Entry 6HW5 (X-ray diffraction, 2.90 A resolution); this record covers chains O and P of the 28 polymer chains in the assembly.

[Chain O]
Name: Proteasome subunit alpha type-2
Organism: Saccharomyces cerevisiae (strain ATCC 204508 / S288c)
Notes: EC 3.4.25.1
Reference sequence: P23639 (PSA2_YEAST); numbering as in UniProt (aligned over 1-250)
Amino-acid sequence (250 residues; numbered 1 to 250; the number before each row is that of its first residue):
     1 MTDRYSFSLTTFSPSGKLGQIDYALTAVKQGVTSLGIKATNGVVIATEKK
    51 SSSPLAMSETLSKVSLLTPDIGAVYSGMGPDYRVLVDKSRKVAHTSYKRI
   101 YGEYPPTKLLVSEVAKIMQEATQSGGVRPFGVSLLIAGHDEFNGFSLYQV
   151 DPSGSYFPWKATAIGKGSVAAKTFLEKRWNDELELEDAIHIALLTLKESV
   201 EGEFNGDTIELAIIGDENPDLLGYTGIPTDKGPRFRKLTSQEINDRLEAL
Curated features (UniProtKB/Swiss-Prot):
  - cross-link: Lys108 (Glycyl lysine isopeptide (Lys-Gly) (interchain with G-Cter in ubiquitin))

[Chain P]
Name: Proteasome subunit alpha type-3
Organism: Saccharomyces cerevisiae (strain ATCC 204508 / S288c)
Notes: EC 3.4.25.1
Reference sequence: P23638 (PSA3_YEAST); residues 0-257 here correspond to UniProt positions 1-258 (UniProt number = residue number + 1)
Amino-acid sequence (258 residues; each row starts with the number of its first residue; numbering starts at 0):
     0 MGSRRYDSRTTIFSPEGRLYQVEYALESISHAGTAIGIMASDGIVLAAER
    50 KVTSTLLEQDTSTEKLYKLNDKIAVAVAGLTADAEILINTARIHAQNYLK
   100 TYNEDIPVEILVRRLSDIKQGYTQHGGLRPFGVSFIYAGYDDRYGYQLYT
   150 SNPSGNYTGWKAISVGANTSAAQTLLQMDYKDDMKVDDAIELALKTLSKT
   200 TDSSALTYDRLEFATIRKGANDGEVYQKIFKPQEIKDILVKTGITKKDED
   250 EEADEDMK
Not modelled in the structure: 0, 245-257
Curated features (UniProtKB/Swiss-Prot):
  - cross-link (Glycyl lysine isopeptide (Lys-Gly)): Lys99 (interchain with G-Cter in ubiquitin), Lys198 (interchain with G-Cter in ubiquitin), Lys230 (interchain with G-Cter in ubiquitin)

[Chain O / chain P interface]
Pairs across the interface (67):
  Arg4(O) with Ser2(P), hydrogen bond (backbone-side chain)
  Tyr5(O) with Ser2(P); Tyr5(P)
  Ser6(O) with Gly125(P); Leu127(P)
  Phe7(O) with Ser2(P); Tyr5(P); Asp6(P); Gly126(P)
  Ser8(O) with Gly126(P), hydrogen bond (backbone-backbone); Leu127(P); Arg128(P), hydrogen bond (side chain-backbone)
  Thr10(O) with Arg128(P)
  Thr11(O) with Ser7(P); Thr9(P); Gln20(P)
  Phe12(O) with Gln20(P), hydrogen bond (backbone-side chain); Tyr23(P); Ala24(P), hydrophobic; Arg128(P); Pro129(P); Gly131(P)
  Ser13(O) with Tyr23(P)
  Pro14(O) with Tyr23(P), hydrophobic; Glu26(P)
  Ser15(O) with Glu26(P)
  Gly16(O) with Tyr23(P); Glu26(P); Ser27(P), hydrogen bond (backbone-side chain)
  Leu18(O) with Leu79(P), hydrophobic; Arg128(P)
  Lys38(O) with Glu57(P), salt bridge
  Ser112(O) with Glu84(P)
  Lys116(O) with Ile85(P)
  Gln119(O) with Ala81(P); Asp82(P), hydrogen bond; Ile85(P); Arg128(P)
  Thr122(O) with Arg128(P), hydrogen bond (backbone-side chain)
  Gln123(O) with Tyr121(P); Leu127(P); Arg128(P), hydrogen bond (side chain-backbone); Pro129(P); Phe130(P)
  Gly125(O) with Leu127(P)
  Tyr148(O) with Thr60(P)
  Ser153(O) with Ala81(P)
  Gly154(O) with Ala81(P)
  Ser155(O) with Ala81(P)
  Tyr156(O) with Glu84(P), hydrogen bond
  Pro158(O) with Leu56(P); Glu57(P), hydrogen bond (backbone-backbone); Thr60(P); Ser61(P)
  Trp159(O) with Ser53(P); Leu55(P); Leu56(P); Glu57(P)
  Lys160(O) with Thr54(P); Leu55(P), hydrogen bond (backbone-backbone); Leu56(P); Glu57(P)
  Ala161(O) with Leu55(P)
  Leu175(O) with Leu55(P), hydrophobic
  Glu176(O) with Thr54(P); Leu55(P)
  Trp179(O) with Leu55(P), hydrophobic
Interface residues without a listed pair, chain O (34 interface residues in all): Ser124, Phe157
Interface residues without a listed pair, chain P (32 interface residues in all): His30, Thr80

[Summary]
34 residues of chain O and 32 residues of chain P are in contact, with 11 hydrogen bonds and 1 salt bridge.
Polar pairs include Lys38(O)-Glu57(P), Arg4(O)-Ser2(P) and Ser8(O)-Arg128(P).
Here chain O is Proteasome subunit alpha type-2 and chain P is Proteasome subunit alpha type-3, both from
Saccharomyces cerevisiae (strain ATCC 204508 / S288c). Entry 6HW5 (Yeast 20S proteasome in complex with 18)
was determined by X-ray diffraction (same publication as 6HTB, 6HTC, 6HTD, 6HTP, 6HTR, 6HUB and 30 further
entries).
